1XBR - chains C and B of the 4 polymer chains in the assembly; structure by X-ray diffraction, 2.50 A resolution.

[Chain C]
Molecule: 24-nt DNA strand
Sequence (24 nucleotides; row label = number of the first residue in the row):
   501 AATTTCACAC CTAGGTGTGA AATT

[Chain B]
Molecule: Protein (T protein)
Organism: Xenopus laevis
UniProtKB: P24781 (BRAC_XENLA); residues 39-222 here = UniProt positions 39-222
Sequence (184 residues; numbered 39 to 222; the number before each row is that of its first residue):
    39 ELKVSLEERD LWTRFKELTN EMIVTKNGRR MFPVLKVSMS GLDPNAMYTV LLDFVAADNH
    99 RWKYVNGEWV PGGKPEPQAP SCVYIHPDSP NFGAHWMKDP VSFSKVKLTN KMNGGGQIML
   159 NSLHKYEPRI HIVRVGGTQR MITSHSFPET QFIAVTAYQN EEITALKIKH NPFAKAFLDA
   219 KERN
Unresolved in the structure: 222

[Interface between chain C and chain B]
Contacting residue pairs (18; chain C residue first):
  DG514(C) with Phe211(B), base contact
  DG515(C) with Arg68(B), salt bridge to the phosphate; Lys145(B), salt bridge to the phosphate; Phe211(B), hydrogen bond to the base
  DT516(C) with Arg67(B), salt bridge to the phosphate; Arg68(B), phosphate contact; Asn209(B), hydrogen bond to the phosphate; Phe211(B), sugar contact; Ala212(B), phosphate contact; Phe215(B), base contact
  DG517(C) with Arg67(B), salt bridge to the phosphate; Tyr196(B), hydrogen bond to the phosphate; Thr202(B), phosphate contact; Lys205(B), phosphate contact; Ile206(B), sugar contact; Phe215(B), sugar contact
  DT518(C) with Thr202(B), phosphate contact; Phe215(B), sugar contact
Interface residues without a listed pair, chain B (13 interface residues in all): Ile61, Met69

[In short]
5 residues of chain C and 13 residues of chain B are in contact; the contacts include 3 hydrogen bonds and 4
salt bridges. Polar contacts include DG515(C)-Phe211(B), DT516(C)-Asn209(B) and DG517(C)-Tyr196(B).
Chain C is a 24-nt DNA strand and chain B is Protein (T protein) (Xenopus laevis); the structure, T domain
from xenopus laevis bound to DNA, was determined by X-ray diffraction.
